PDB entry 8TTG | electron microscopy, 3.35 A resolution | chains A and C

== Chain A ==
Name: Quinolone resistance protein NorA
Source organism: Staphylococcus aureus
UniProt: Q53459 (Q53459_STAAU); numbering as in UniProt (aligned over 1-388)
Amino-acid sequence (424 residues; row label = number of the first residue in the row):
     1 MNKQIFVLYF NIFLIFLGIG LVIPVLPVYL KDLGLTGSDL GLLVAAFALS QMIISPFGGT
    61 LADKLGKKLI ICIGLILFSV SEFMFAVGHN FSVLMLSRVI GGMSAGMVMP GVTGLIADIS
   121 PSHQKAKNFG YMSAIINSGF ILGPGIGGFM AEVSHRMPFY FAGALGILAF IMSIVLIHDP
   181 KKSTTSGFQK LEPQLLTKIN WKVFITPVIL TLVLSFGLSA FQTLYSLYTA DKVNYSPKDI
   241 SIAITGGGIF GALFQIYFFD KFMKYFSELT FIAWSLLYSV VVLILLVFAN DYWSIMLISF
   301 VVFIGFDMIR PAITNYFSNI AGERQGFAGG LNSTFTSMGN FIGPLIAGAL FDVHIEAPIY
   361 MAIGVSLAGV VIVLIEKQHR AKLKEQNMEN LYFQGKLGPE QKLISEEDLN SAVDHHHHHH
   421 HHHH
Not modelled in the structure: 181-192, 387-424
Sequence notes: engineered mutation Q222 (Glu in Q53459); expression tag (389-424)
Reported in the primary citation:
  - conformationally variable residues (side-chain flip): N137, Q222, D307
  - mutagenesis - E222Q: abolished binding to Fab36
  - mutagenesis - N137A, I141Q: abolished growth
  - mutagenesis - I141A (2-fold): decreased growth

== Chain C ==
Name: FabDA1 CDRH3 loop
Source organism: Homo sapiens
Amino-acid sequence (15 residues; row label = number of the first residue in the row):
   126 SVENHWYYFY WYMSP

== Interface between chain A and chain C ==
Residue-residue contacts (24):
  S55(A) with W131(C)
  P56(A) with W131(C), hydrogen bond (backbone-side chain)
  G59(A) with W131(C)
  T60(A) with W131(C)
  D63(A) with N129(C); H130(C), salt bridge; W131(C)
  K67(A) with W136(C)
  P110(A) with W136(C), hydrogen bond (backbone-side chain)
  T113(A) with W136(C), hydrogen bond
  G114(A) with W136(C)
  A117(A) with N129(C)
  D118(A) with N129(C), hydrogen bond
  L195(A) with Y135(C); Y137(C), hydrophobic
  L196(A) with Y132(C); Y135(C)
  G326(A) with Y135(C)
  F327(A) with F134(C), hydrophobic; Y135(C), hydrophobic
  G330(A) with F134(C); Y135(C)
  L331(A) with F134(C)
  T334(A) with F134(C)
Interface residues without a listed pair, chain A (19 interface residues in all): P193

== Summary ==
Chain A and chain C form an interface of 19 and 8 residues respectively, with 4 hydrogen bonds and 1 salt
bridge. Among the polar pairs are D63(A)-H130(C), P56(A)-W131(C) and P110(A)-W136(C). From the paper: N137A
and I141Q of chain A abolish growth; conformational variability at N137(A), Q222(A) and D307(A); 4
substitutions were tested in all.
Chain A is Quinolone resistance protein NorA (Staphylococcus aureus) and chain C is FabDA1 CDRH3 loop (Homo
sapiens); the structure, NorA single mutant - E222Q at pH 7.5, was determined by electron microscopy together
with 8TTE, 8TTF and 8TTH from the same study.
